7RYV - chains E and F; structure by X-ray diffraction, 2.50 A resolution.

== Chain E ==
Name: Ab1573 Fab heavy chain
Organism: Macaca mulatta
Notes: antibody fragment or engineered binder
Chain sequence (228 residues; numbered 1 to 219 plus 9 insertion-coded residues; the number before each row is that of its first residue; a row labelled like 82A-82C holds insertion residues (82A, then the next letters in order)):
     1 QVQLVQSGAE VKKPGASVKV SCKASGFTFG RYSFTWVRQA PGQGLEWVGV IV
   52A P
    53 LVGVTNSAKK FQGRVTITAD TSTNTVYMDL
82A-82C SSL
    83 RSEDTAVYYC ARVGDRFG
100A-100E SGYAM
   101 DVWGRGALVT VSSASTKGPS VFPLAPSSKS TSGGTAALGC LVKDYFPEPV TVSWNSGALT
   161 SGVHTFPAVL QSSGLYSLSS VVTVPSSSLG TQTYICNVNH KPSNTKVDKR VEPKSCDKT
Not modelled in the structure: 128-132, 215-219
Disulfide bonds: Cys22-Cys92

== Chain F ==
Name: Ab1573 Fab light chain
Organism: Macaca mulatta
Notes: antibody fragment or engineered binder
Chain sequence (216 residues; each row starts with the number of its first residue; note: 1 number in that range is skipped by the numbering (no residue carries it; nothing is unmodelled there); a row labelled like 27A-27B holds insertion residues (27A, then the next letters in order)):
     1 QSALTQPPS
    11 VSGAPGERVT ISCSGSG
27A-27B SN
    28 FEYSFVYWYQ QVPGMAPKLL IYDNYKRPSG VSDRFSGSRS GTSASLTITG LQTEDESDYY
    88 CQSYDSSL
95A-95B TY
    96 WVFGGGTRLT VLGQPKAAPS VTLFPPSSEE LQANKATLVC LISDFYPGAV TVAWKADSSP
   156 VKAGVETTTP SKQSNNKYAA SSYLSLTPEQ WKSHRSYSCQ VTHEGSTVEK TVAPTECS
Not modelled in the structure: 211-213
Disulfide bonds: Cys23-Cys88, Cys135-Cys194

== How chain E and chain F interact ==
Contacting residue pairs (69; chain E residue first):
  Thr35(E) with Trp96(F)
  Val37(E) with Phe98(F), hydrophobic
  Gln39(E) with Gln38(F), hydrogen bond; Tyr87(F), hydrogen bond
  Gln43(E) with Tyr87(F)
  Gly44(E) with Tyr87(F)
  Leu45(E) with Pro44(F), hydrophobic; Tyr87(F); Phe98(F)
  Trp47(E) with Thr95A(F); Tyr95B(F), hydrophobic; Trp96(F); Phe98(F)
  Val50(E) with Trp96(F), hydrophobic
  Asn58(E) with Leu95(F), hydrogen bond (side chain-backbone); Thr95A(F), hydrogen bond (side chain-backbone); Tyr95B(F)
  Ser59(E) with Tyr95B(F)
  Lys61(E) with Tyr95B(F), hydrogen bond (backbone-side chain)
  Tyr91(E) with Gln38(F), hydrogen bond; Met42(F); Ala43(F), hydrophobic; Pro44(F)
  Val95(E) with Trp96(F), hydrophobic
  Tyr100C(E) with Tyr34(F); Tyr91(F), hydrophobic; Trp96(F), hydrogen bond (backbone-side chain)
  Ala100D(E) with Tyr34(F), hydrophobic; Tyr36(F); Tyr49(F), hydrophobic
  Met100E(E) with Tyr36(F), hydrogen bond (backbone-side chain); Leu46(F); Gln89(F); Trp96(F), hydrophobic
  Asp101(E) with Leu46(F)
  Trp103(E) with Tyr36(F); Pro44(F)
  Gly104(E) with Ala43(F)
  Phe122(E) with Ser122(F); Glu125(F)
  Pro123(E) with Ser122(F); Glu124(F)
  Leu124(E) with Phe119(F), hydrophobic
  Ala125(E) with Phe119(F)
  Ala137(E) with Phe119(F)
  Leu141(E) with Tyr178(F), hydrophobic
  Lys143(E) with Glu125(F); Lys130(F); Thr132(F)
  His164(E) with Ser138(F); Gln168(F); Ala174(F)
  Phe166(E) with Leu136(F), hydrophobic; Ile137(F); Ala175(F); Ser176(F)
  Pro167(E) with Ser166(F)
  Ala168(E) with Thr163(F)
  Val169(E) with Glu161(F); Thr163(F); Tyr178(F), hydrophobic
  Gln171(E) with Glu161(F)
  Ser172(E) with Glu161(F), hydrogen bond (backbone-side chain)
  Ser177(E) with Tyr178(F)
  Leu178(E) with Tyr178(F)
  Ser179(E) with Val134(F); Leu136(F); Tyr178(F), hydrogen bond
  Lys214(E) with Pro120(F)
Also at the interface, not in a pair above, chain E (45 interface residues in all): Glu46, Ala60, Arg105, Leu138, Gly139, Asp144, Leu170, Val181
Also at the interface, not in a pair above, chain F (42 interface residues in all): Gln1, Lys45, Gly100, Thr117, Thr162, Ser180, Thr210

== In short ==
Chain E and chain F form an interface of 45 and 42 residues respectively; the contacts include 10 hydrogen
bonds. Polar contacts include Gln39(E)-Gln38(F), Gln39(E)-Tyr87(F) and Asn58(E)-Thr95A(F).
Chain E is Ab1573 Fab heavy chain and chain F is Ab1573 Fab light chain, both from Macaca mulatta; the
structure, Anti-HIV neutralizing antibody Ab1573 Fab isolated from sequentially immunized macaques, was
determined by X-ray diffraction together with 7TFO, 7RYU and 7TFN from the same study.
